PDB entry 7EVN | electron microscopy, 2.60 A resolution | chains C and D of the 5 polymer chains in the assembly

[Chain C]
Name: Splicing factor 3B subunit 1
From: Homo sapiens
UniProtKB: O75533 (SF3B1_HUMAN); residues 452-1304 here = UniProt positions 452-1304
Amino-acid sequence (872 residues; row label = number of the first residue in the row):
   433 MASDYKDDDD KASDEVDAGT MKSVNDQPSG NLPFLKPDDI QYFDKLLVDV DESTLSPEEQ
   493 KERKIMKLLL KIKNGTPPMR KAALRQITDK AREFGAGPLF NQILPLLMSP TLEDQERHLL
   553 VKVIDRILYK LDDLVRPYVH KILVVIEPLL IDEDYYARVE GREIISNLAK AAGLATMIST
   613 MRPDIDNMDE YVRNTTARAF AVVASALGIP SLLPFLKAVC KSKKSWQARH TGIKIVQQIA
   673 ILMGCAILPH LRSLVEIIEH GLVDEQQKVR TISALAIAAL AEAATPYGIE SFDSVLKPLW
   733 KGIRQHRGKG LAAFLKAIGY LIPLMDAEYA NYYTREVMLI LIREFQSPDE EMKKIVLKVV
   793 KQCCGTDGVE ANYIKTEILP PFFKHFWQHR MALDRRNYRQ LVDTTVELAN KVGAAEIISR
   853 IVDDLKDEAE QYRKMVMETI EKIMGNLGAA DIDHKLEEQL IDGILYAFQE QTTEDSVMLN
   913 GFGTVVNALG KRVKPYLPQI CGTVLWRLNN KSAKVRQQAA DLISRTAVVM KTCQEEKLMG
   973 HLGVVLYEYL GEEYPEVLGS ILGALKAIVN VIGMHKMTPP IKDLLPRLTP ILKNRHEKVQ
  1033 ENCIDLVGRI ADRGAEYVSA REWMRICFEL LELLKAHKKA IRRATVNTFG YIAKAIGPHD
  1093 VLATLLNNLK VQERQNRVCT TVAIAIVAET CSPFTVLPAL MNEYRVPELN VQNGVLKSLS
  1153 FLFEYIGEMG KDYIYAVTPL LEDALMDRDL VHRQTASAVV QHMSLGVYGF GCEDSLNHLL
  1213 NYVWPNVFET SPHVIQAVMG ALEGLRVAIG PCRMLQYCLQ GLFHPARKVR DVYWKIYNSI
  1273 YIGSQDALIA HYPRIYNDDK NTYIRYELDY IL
Unresolved in the structure: 433-489
Differences from the reference sequence: initiating methionine (433); expression tag (434-451)
Swiss-Prot annotation at these positions:
  - region: Gly-529 to Arg-568 (Interaction with SF3B14), Gln-547 to His-550 (Interaction with PHF5A), Glu-1156, Tyr-1157 (Interaction with PHF5A)
  - site: Pro-469 (Interaction with RNA), Tyr-587 (Interaction with RNA), Glu-592 (Interaction with PHF5A), Lys-602 (Interaction with SF3B3), Cys-677 (Interaction with SF3B3), Cys-1035 (Interaction with RNA), Tyr-1049 (Interaction with RNA), Leu-1141 (Interaction with RNA), Glu-1205 (Interaction with SF3B3)
  - modified residue: Ser-488 (Phosphoserine), Lys-554 (N6-acetyllysine), Lys-562 (N6-acetyllysine)
  - mutagenesis: Lys-700 (K700E: Does not affect the stability of the SF3B complex interaction with U2AF65. Does not decrease the affinity to RNA)
From the paper describing this entry:
  - disease-associated variants - D894H, E902K (citing earlier work)

[Chain D]
Name: PHD finger-like domain-containing protein 5A
From: Homo sapiens
UniProtKB: Q7RTV0 (PHF5A_HUMAN); numbering as in UniProt (aligned over 1-110)
Amino-acid sequence (110 residues; each row starts with the number of its first residue):
     1 MAKHHPDLIF CRKQAGVAIG RLCEKCDGKC VICDSYVRPC TLVRICDECN YGSYQGRCVI
    61 CGGPGVSDAY YCKECTIQEK DRDGCPKIVN LGSSKTDLFY ERKKYGFKKR
Unresolved in the structure: 1-5, 99-110
Metal / ion sites: Zn2+ site 1: Cys-11, Cys-46, Cys-49, Cys-85; Zn2+ site 2: Cys-23, Cys-26, Cys-58, Cys-61; Zn2+ site 3: Cys-30, Cys-33, Cys-72, Cys-75

[How chain C and chain D interact]
Pairs across the interface (29; chain C residue first):
  Gly-507(C) with Ser-94(D)
  Thr-508(C) with Leu-91(D); Ser-93(D)
  Pro-509(C) with Leu-91(D), hydrophobic; Ser-93(D)
  Arg-512(C) with Lys-95(D)
  Glu-545(C) with Thr-96(D)
  Gln-547(C) with Ser-53(D); Lys-95(D); Thr-96(D)
  His-550(C) with Glu-48(D), salt bridge; Tyr-51(D)
  Tyr-588(C) with Gly-52(D)
  Glu-592(C) with Tyr-51(D), hydrogen bond
  His-1069(C) with Glu-24(D)
  Lys-1071(C) with Asp-27(D)
  Arg-1074(C) with Tyr-36(D)
  Arg-1075(C) with Tyr-36(D)
  Glu-1156(C) with Ser-35(D), hydrogen bond; Val-37(D); Arg-38(D), hydrogen bond (backbone-side chain); Glu-74(D)
  Tyr-1157(C) with Arg-38(D), hydrogen bond (backbone-side chain)
  Ile-1158(C) with Arg-38(D)
  Gly-1159(C) with Arg-38(D)
  His-1194(C) with Glu-74(D), salt bridge
  Leu-1197(C) with Glu-74(D); Gln-78(D)
  Val-1239(C) with Ile-77(D), hydrophobic
Interface residues without a listed pair, chain C (27 interface residues in all): Pro-510, Leu-551, Lys-1067, Phe-1153, Gln-1193, Tyr-1200, Glu-1235
Interface residues without a listed pair, chain D (24 interface residues in all): Lys-25, Gly-28, Tyr-54, Gln-55, Asn-90, Gly-92

[Summary]
Chain C and chain D form an interface of 27 and 24 residues respectively, with 4 hydrogen bonds and 2 salt
bridges. Among the polar pairs are His-550(C)/Glu-48(D), His-1194(C)/Glu-74(D) and Glu-592(C)/Tyr-51(D). From
UniProt: one mutagenesis site on chain C.
Chain C is Splicing factor 3B subunit 1 and chain D is PHD finger-like domain-containing protein 5A, both from
Homo sapiens; the structure, The cryo-EM structure of the DDX42-SF3b complex, was determined by electron
microscopy.
